Entry 7Q55 (electron microscopy, 5.70 A resolution (low resolution: residue-level contacts below are approximate; hydrogen-bond / salt-bridge calls are withheld)); this record covers chains A and F of the 16 polymer chains in the assembly.

== Chain A ==
Protein: Glyceraldehyde-3-phosphate dehydrogenase B, chloroplastic
From: Spinacia oleracea
Notes: EC 1.2.1.13
UniProt: P12860 (G3PB_SPIOL); the construct lacks a stretch of the UniProt sequence and is renumbered around it, so the offset changes along the chain: -83 to 18 = UniProt 1-102; 19-34 = UniProt 105-120; 36-60 = UniProt 121-145; 61-122 = UniProt 147-208; 4 more segments
Sequence (451 residues; numbered -83 to 362 plus 7 insertion-coded residues; 2 numbers in that range are skipped by the numbering (no residue carries them; nothing is unmodelled there); the number before each row is that of its first residue; a row labelled like 18A-18B holds insertion residues (18A, then the next letters in order); numbers below 1 keep their minus sign (Met-83 is residue -83)):
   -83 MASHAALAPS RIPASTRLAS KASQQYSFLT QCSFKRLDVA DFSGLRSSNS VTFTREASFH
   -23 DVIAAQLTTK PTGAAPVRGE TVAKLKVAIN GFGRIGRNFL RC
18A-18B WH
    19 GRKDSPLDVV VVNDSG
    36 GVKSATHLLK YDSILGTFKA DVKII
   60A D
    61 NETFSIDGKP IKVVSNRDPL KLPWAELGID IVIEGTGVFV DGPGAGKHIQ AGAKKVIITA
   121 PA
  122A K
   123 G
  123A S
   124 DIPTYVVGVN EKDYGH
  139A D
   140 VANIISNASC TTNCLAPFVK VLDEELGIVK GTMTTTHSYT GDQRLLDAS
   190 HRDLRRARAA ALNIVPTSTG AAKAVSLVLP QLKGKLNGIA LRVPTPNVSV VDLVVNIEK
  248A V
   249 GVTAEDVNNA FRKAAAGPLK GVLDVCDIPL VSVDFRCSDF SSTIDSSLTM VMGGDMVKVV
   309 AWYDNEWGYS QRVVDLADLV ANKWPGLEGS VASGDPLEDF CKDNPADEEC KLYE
Unresolved in the structure: -83 to -1
Disulfide bonds: Cys349-Cys358
Small-molecule neighbours:
  - NAD (nicotinamide-adenine-dinucleotide), molecule 1: Asn6, Gly7, Phe8, Gly9, Arg10, Ile11, Asn31, Asp32, Ser33, Asn76, Arg77, Gly95, Thr96, Gly97, Thr119, Ser148, Cys149, Asn313, Glu314, Tyr317
  - NAD, molecule 2: Ala354, Tyr361, Glu362
Reported in the primary citation:
  - binding site for NAD: Glu356
  - catalytic residues: Cys149 (citing earlier work)
  - self-association interface (contacts with another copy of this molecule): Thr206 to Thr208

== Chain F ==
Protein: Glyceraldehyde-3-phosphate dehydrogenase A, chloroplastic
From: Spinacia oleracea
Notes: EC 1.2.1.13
UniProt: P19866 (G3PA_SPIOL); the construct lacks a stretch of the UniProt sequence and is renumbered around it, so the offset changes along the chain: -65 to 18 = UniProt 1-84; 19-34 = UniProt 87-102; 36-60 = UniProt 103-127; 61-122 = UniProt 129-190; 2 more segments
Sequence (402 residues; row label = number of the first residue in the row; note: 2 numbers in that range are skipped by the numbering (no residue carries them; nothing is unmodelled there); a row labelled like 18A-18B holds insertion residues (18A, then the next letters in order); numbers below 1 keep their minus sign (Met-65 is residue -65); X marks 1 residue of unknown identity (built as UNK)):
   -65 MASNMLSIAN PSLRVYNKGF SEFSGLHTSS LPFGRKGSDD LMAFVSFQTN AVGGKRSSQN
    -5 GVVEAKLKVA INGFGRIGRN FLRC
18A-18B WH
    19 GRKDSPLDVV VINDTG
    36 GVKQASHLLK YDSILGTFDA DVKTA
   60A G
    61 DSAISVDGKV IKVVSDRNPV NLPWGDMGID LVIEGTGVFV DRDGAGKHLQ AGAKKVLITA
   121 PG
  122A K
   123 GDIPTYVVGV NEEGYTHADT IISNASCTTN CLAPFVKVLD QKFGIIKGTM TTTHSYTGDQ
   183 RLLDAS
   190 HRDLRRARAA CLNIVPTSTG AAKAVALVLP NLKGKLNGIA LRVPTPNVSV VDLVVQVSKK
   250 TFAEEVNAAF RESADNELKG ILSVCDEPLV SIDFRCTDVS STIDSSLTMV MGDDMVKVIA
   310 WYDNEWGYSQ RVVDLADIVA NKWQX
Unresolved in the structure: -65 to -1
Differences from the reference sequence: insertion (334)
Small-molecule neighbours: NAD (nicotinamide-adenine-dinucleotide): Asn6, Gly7, Phe8, Gly9, Arg10, Ile11, Asn31, Asp32, Thr33, Asp76, Arg77, Gly95, Thr96, Gly97, Val98, Thr119, Ala120, Pro121, Ala147, Ser148, Cys149, Thr150, His176, Asp181, Glu314, Tyr317

== Interface between chain A and chain F ==
Pairs across the interface - 8 pairs, chain A then chain F:
  Gly342(A) - Val74(F)
  Gly342(A) - Ser75(F)
  Asp343(A) - Thr33(F)
  Asp343(A) - Gly36(F)
  Asp343(A) - Val37(F)
  Asp343(A) - Ser75(F)
  Leu345(A) - Thr33(F)
  Phe348(A) - Arg77(F)
Other interface residues (no listed pair), chain A (5 interface residues in all): Pro344
Other interface residues (no listed pair), chain F (7 interface residues in all): Gly34

== Summary ==
5 residues of chain A and 7 residues of chain F are in contact. Bound to chain A: NAD. Bound to chain F: NAD.
From the paper: the catalytic residue Cys149(A); a binding site for NAD at Glu356(A).
Chain A is Glyceraldehyde-3-phosphate dehydrogenase B, chloroplastic and chain F is Glyceraldehyde-3-phosphate
dehydrogenase A, chloroplastic, both from Spinacia oleracea; the structure, Single Particle Cryo-EM structure
of photosynthetic A8B8 glyceraldehyde-3-phosphate dehydrogenase hexadecamer (major conformer) from Spinacia
oleracia, was determined by electron microscopy together with 7Q53, 7Q54, 7Q56 and 7Q57 from the same study.
